3GE8 - chains B and F of the 8 polymer chains in the assembly; structure by X-ray diffraction, 2.19 A resolution.

Chain B (and F):
Name: Toluene-4-monooxygenase system protein E
Source organism: Pseudomonas mendocina
Notes: EC 1.14.13.-; chain F of this document is another copy of the same molecule, construct and numbering; everything in this record applies to it too
UniProtKB: Q00460 (TMOE_PSEME); numbering as in UniProt (aligned over 1-327)
Sequence (327 residues; row label = number of the first residue in the row):
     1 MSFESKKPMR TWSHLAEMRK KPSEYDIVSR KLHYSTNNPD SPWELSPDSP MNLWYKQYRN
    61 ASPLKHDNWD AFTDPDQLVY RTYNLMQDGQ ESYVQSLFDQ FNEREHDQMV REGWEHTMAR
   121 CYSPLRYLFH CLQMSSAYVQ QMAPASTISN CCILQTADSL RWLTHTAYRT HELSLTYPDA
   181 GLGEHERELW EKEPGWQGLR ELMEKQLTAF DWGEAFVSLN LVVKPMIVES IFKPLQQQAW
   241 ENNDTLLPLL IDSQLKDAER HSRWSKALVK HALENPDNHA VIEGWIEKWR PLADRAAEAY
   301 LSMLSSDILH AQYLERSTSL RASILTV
Not modelled in the structure: 1, 308-327 (chain F: 1-2, 308-327)

Interface between chain B and chain F:
Residue-residue contacts (16; chain B residue first):
  Tyr93(B) with Tyr93(F), hydrophobic; Ser96(F); Leu97(F)
  Ser96(B) with Tyr93(F)
  Leu97(B) with Tyr93(F)
  Gln100(B) with Tyr93(F); Asp252(F), hydrogen bond
  Phe101(B) with Leu249(F), hydrophobic
  Arg104(B) with Gln236(F); Pro248(F); Leu249(F); Asp252(F), salt bridge
  Gln236(B) with Arg104(F)
  Leu249(B) with Phe101(F), hydrophobic
  Asp252(B) with Gln100(F); Arg104(F), salt bridge
Other interface residues (no listed pair), chain B (11 interface residues in all): Gln90, Lys256
Other interface residues (no listed pair), chain F (11 interface residues in all): Asp99

Summary:
The chain B/chain F interface involves 11 residues from each chain, with 1 hydrogen bond and 2 salt bridges.
Polar contacts include Arg104(B)-Asp252(F) and Gln100(B)-Asp252(F).
Chain B and chain F are both Toluene-4-monooxygenase system protein E (Pseudomonas mendocina); the structure,
Toluene 4-monooxygenase HD T201A diferric, resting state complex, was determined by X-ray diffraction (same
publication as 3GE3).
